PDB entry 7MY0 | X-ray diffraction, 1.37 A resolution | chains A and B

Chain A (and B):
Protein: Geranylgeranyl pyrophosphate synthase
From: Synechocystis sp. (strain PCC 6803 / Kazusa)
Notes: chain B of this document is another copy of the same molecule, construct and numbering; everything in this record applies to it too
UniProtKB: P72683 (P72683_SYNY3); residues 1-302 here = UniProt positions 1-302
Amino-acid sequence (310 residues; numbered 1 to 310; the number before each row is that of its first residue):
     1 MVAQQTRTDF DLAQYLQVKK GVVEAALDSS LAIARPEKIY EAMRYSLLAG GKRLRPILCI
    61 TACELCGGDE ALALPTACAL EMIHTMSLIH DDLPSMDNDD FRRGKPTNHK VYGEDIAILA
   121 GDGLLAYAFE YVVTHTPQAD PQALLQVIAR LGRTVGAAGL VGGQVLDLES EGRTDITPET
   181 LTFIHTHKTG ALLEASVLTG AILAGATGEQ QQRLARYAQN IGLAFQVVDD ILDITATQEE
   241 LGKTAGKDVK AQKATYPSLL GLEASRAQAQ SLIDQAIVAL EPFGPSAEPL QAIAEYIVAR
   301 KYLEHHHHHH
Disordered / not traced: 1-6, 238-250, 306-310 (chain B: 1-6, 241-250, 305-310)
Differences from the reference sequence: expression tag (303-310)
Ion coordination: Mg2+ site 1: Asp91 (together with 3-methylbut-3-enyl trihydrogen diphosphate); Mg2+ site 2: Asp91, Asp97 (together with 3-methylbut-3-enyl trihydrogen diphosphate); Mg2+ site 3 near Asp230 (its only coordinating residue here); Mg2+ site 4 near Glu281 (its only coordinating residue here)
Small-molecule neighbours: 3-methylbut-3-enyl trihydrogen diphosphate (IPE): Ser87, Leu88, Asp91, Asp97, Asp99, Arg102, Leu160, Gln164, Asp167, Lys188, Thr189
From the paper describing this entry:
  - Mg2+ coordination: Asp91, Asp97
  - binding site for 3-methylbut-3-enyl trihydrogen diphosphate: Arg102, Lys188
  - catalytic residues: Asp91, Asp97

Chain A / chain B interface:
Contacting residue pairs (87; chain A residue first):
  Arg35(A) with Phe183(B)
  Pro36(A) with Gly162(B); Val165(B), hydrophobic; Leu166(B), hydrophobic; Glu169(B)
  Lys38(A) with Glu169(B)
  Ile39(A) with Ala157(B), hydrophobic; Val161(B), hydrophobic; Val165(B), hydrophobic
  Tyr40(A) with Ala157(B); Ala158(B)
  Met43(A) with Ala157(B), hydrophobic
  His90(A) with Ile118(B); Asp122(B), salt bridge
  Leu93(A) with Ile118(B), hydrophobic
  Ser95(A) with Glu114(B), hydrogen bond; Asp115(B); Ile118(B)
  Met96(A) with Asp115(B)
  Glu114(A) with Ser95(B)
  Asp115(A) with Ser95(B); Met96(B); Leu168(B)
  Ile116(A) with Val165(B), hydrophobic
  Ile118(A) with His90(B); Leu93(B), hydrophobic; Ser95(B)
  Leu119(A) with Met96(B), hydrophobic; Val161(B); Gln164(B); Val165(B), hydrophobic; Leu168(B), hydrophobic
  Asp122(A) with Met86(B); His90(B), salt bridge; Asp122(B); Leu125(B); Val161(B)
  Leu125(A) with Leu125(B), hydrophobic
  Ala126(A) with Gly152(B); Val155(B), hydrophobic; Gly156(B)
  Phe129(A) with Phe129(B), hydrophobic
  Glu130(A) with Ala149(B); Arg153(B), salt bridge
  Val133(A) with Leu145(B); Ile148(B), hydrophobic; Ala149(B), hydrophobic
  Thr134(A) with Arg153(B)
  Pro141(A) with Pro141(B), hydrophobic; Gln142(B); Leu145(B), hydrophobic
  Gln142(A) with Pro141(B)
  Leu144(A) with Leu145(B), hydrophobic
  Leu145(A) with Val133(B); Pro141(B), hydrophobic; Leu145(B), hydrophobic
  Ile148(A) with Val133(B), hydrophobic; Leu145(B), hydrophobic; Ile148(B), hydrophobic
  Ala149(A) with Glu130(B); Val133(B), hydrophobic; Thr134(B)
  Gly152(A) with Ala126(B)
  Arg153(A) with Glu130(B), salt bridge; Thr134(B)
  Val155(A) with Ala126(B), hydrophobic
  Gly156(A) with Ala126(B)
  Ala157(A) with Pro36(B); Ile39(B), hydrophobic; Tyr40(B); Met43(B), hydrophobic
  Ala158(A) with Tyr40(B)
  Val161(A) with Ile39(B), hydrophobic; Leu119(B); Asp122(B)
  Gly162(A) with Pro36(B)
  Gln164(A) with Leu119(B)
  Val165(A) with Pro36(B), hydrophobic; Ile39(B), hydrophobic; Leu119(B), hydrophobic
  Leu166(A) with Arg35(B); Pro36(B), hydrophobic
  Leu168(A) with Asp115(B); Leu119(B), hydrophobic
  Glu169(A) with Pro36(B); Lys38(B)
  Phe183(A) with Arg35(B)
Other interface residues (no listed pair), chain A (44 interface residues in all): Met86, Gly123
Other interface residues (no listed pair), chain B (44 interface residues in all): Ile116, Gly123, Leu144

Summary:
The chain A/chain B interface involves 44 residues from each chain; the contacts include 1 hydrogen bond and 4
salt bridges. Polar contacts include His90(A)-Asp122(B), Glu130(A)-Arg153(B) and Ser95(A)-Glu114(B). Bound to
chain A: 3-methylbut-3-enyl trihydrogen diphosphate. The paper reports catalytic residues Asp91(A) and
Asp97(A); a binding site for 3-methylbut-3-enyl trihydrogen diphosphate at Arg102(A) and Lys188(A).
Both chains are Geranylgeranyl pyrophosphate synthase (Synechocystis sp. (strain PCC 6803 / Kazusa)). Entry
7MY0 (Sy-CrtE IPP structure) was determined by X-ray diffraction, deposited together with 7MY6, 7MXZ, 7MY1 and
7MY7.
